2ISH - chain A; structure by X-ray diffraction, 2.00 A resolution.

[Chain A]
Protein: Neurotoxin BoNT/A
Source organism: Clostridium botulinum
Notes: fragment: light chain
Reference sequence: Q7B8V4 (Q7B8V4_CLOBO); residues 2-420 here = UniProt positions 2-420
Sequence (421 residues; numbered 2 to 422; the number before each row is that of its first residue):
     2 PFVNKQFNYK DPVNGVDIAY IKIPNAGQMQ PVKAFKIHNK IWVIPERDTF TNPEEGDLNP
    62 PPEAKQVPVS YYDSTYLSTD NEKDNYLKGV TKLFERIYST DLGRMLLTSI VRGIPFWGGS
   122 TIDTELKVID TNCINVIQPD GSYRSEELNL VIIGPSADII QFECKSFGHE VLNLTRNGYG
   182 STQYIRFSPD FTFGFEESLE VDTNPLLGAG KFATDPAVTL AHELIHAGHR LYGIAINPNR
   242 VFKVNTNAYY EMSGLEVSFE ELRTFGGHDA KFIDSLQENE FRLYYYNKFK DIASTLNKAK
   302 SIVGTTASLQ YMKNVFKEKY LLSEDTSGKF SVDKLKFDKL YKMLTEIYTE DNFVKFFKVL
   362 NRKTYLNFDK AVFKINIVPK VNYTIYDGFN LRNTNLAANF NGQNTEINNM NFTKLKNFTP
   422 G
Disordered / not traced: 418-422
Sequence notes: cloning artifact (421-422)
Metal / ion sites: Zn2+: His223, His227, Glu262

[In short]
His223, His227 and Glu262 coordinate Zn2+.
Chain A is Neurotoxin BoNT/A (Clostridium botulinum); the structure, Botulinum Neurotoxin A Light Chain WT
Crystal Form C, was determined by X-ray diffraction, deposited together with 2ISE and 2ISG.
